1QSF - chains C and D of the 5 polymer chains in the assembly; structure by X-ray diffraction, 2.80 A resolution.

[Chain C]
Molecule: Tax peptide Y8A
Chain sequence (9 residues; each row starts with the number of its first residue):
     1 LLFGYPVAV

[Chain D]
Molecule: Human T-cell receptor
From: Homo sapiens
Chain sequence (200 residues; row label = number of the first residue in the row; note: 6 numbers in that range are skipped by the numbering (no residue carries them; nothing is unmodelled there)):
     1 KEVEQNSGPLSVPEGAIASLNCTYSDRGSQSFFWYRQYSGKSPELIMSIY
    51 SNGDKEDG
    61 RFTAQLNKASQYVSLLIRDSQPSDSATYLCAVT
    98 TDSWGKLQFGAGTQVVVTPDIQNPDPAVYQLRDSKSSDKSVCLFTDFDSQ
   148 TNVSQSKDSDVYITDKTVLDMRSMDFKSNSAVAWSNKSDFACANAFNNSI
   198 IPEDTFFPS
Disulfides: Cys22-Cys90, Cys139-Cys189

[How chain C and chain D interact]
Residue-residue contacts (9):
  Leu1(C) - Gly28(D)
  Leu1(C) - Gln30(D)
  Leu2(C) - Gln30(D)  hydrogen bond (backbone-side chain)
  Gly4(C) - Gln30(D)  hydrogen bond (backbone-side chain)
  Gly4(C) - Asp99(D)
  Gly4(C) - Ser100(D)  hydrogen bond (backbone-backbone)
  Tyr5(C) - Ser31(D)  hydrogen bond
  Tyr5(C) - Thr93(D)
  Tyr5(C) - Ser100(D)
Interface residues without a listed pair, chain C (6 interface residues in all): Phe3, Pro6
Interface residues without a listed pair, chain D (7 interface residues in all): Thr98

[In short]
6 residues of chain C and 7 residues of chain D are in contact; the contacts include 4 hydrogen bonds. Polar
contacts include Leu2(C)-Gln30(D), Gly4(C)-Gln30(D) and Tyr5(C)-Ser31(D).
Here chain C is Tax peptide Y8A and chain D is Human T-cell receptor (Homo sapiens). Entry 1QSF (Structure of
A6-TCR bound to HLA-A2 complexed with altered htlv-1 tax peptide Y8A) was determined by X-ray diffraction
(same publication as 1QSE and 1QRN).
